Entry 8D9W (electron microscopy, 9.30 A resolution (very low resolution: no residue pairs are listed; an interface is given only as per-side residue counts)); this record covers chains Y and M of the 20 polymer chains in the assembly.

# Chain Y
Molecule: HLA class I histocompatibility antigen, A alpha chain
Organism: Homo sapiens
Reference sequence: P04439 (HLAA_HUMAN); residues 339-370 here correspond to UniProt positions 334-365 (UniProt number = residue number - 5)
Amino-acid sequence (44 residues; row label = number of the first residue in the row):
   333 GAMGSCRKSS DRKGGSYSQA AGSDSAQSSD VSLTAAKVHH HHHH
Disordered / not traced: 333-342, 361-376
Construct notes: expression tag (333-338, 371-376); engineered mutation S350 (Thr345 in P04439), G354 (Ser349 in P04439), S360 (Gly355 in P04439), A368 (Cys363 in P04439)
Curated features (UniProtKB/Swiss-Prot):
  - modified residue: S348 (Phosphoserine), Y349 (Phosphotyrosine), S355 (Phosphoserine), S357 (Phosphoserine), S361 (Phosphoserine), S364 (Phosphoserine)

# Chain M
Molecule: AP-1 complex subunit mu-1
Organism: Mus musculus
Reference sequence: P35585 (AP1M1_MOUSE); residues 1-423 here = UniProt positions 1-423
Amino-acid sequence (423 residues; each row starts with the number of its first residue):
     1 MSASAVYVLD LKGKVLICRN YRGDVDMSEV EHFMPILMEK EEEGMLSPIL AHGGVRFMWI
    61 KHNNLYLVAT SKKNACVSLV FSFLYKVVQV FSEYFKELEE ESIRDNFVII YELLDELMDF
   121 GYPQTTDSKI LQEYITQEGH KLETGAPRPP ATVTNAVSWR SEGIKYRKNE VFLDVIEAVN
   181 LLVSANGNVL RSEIVGSIKM RVFLSGMPEL RLGLNDKVLF DNTGRGKSKS VELEDVKFHQ
   241 CVRLSRFEND RTISFIPPDG EFELMSYRLN THVKPLIWIE SVIEKHSHSR IEYMVKAKSQ
   301 FKRRSTANNV EIHIPVPNDA DSPKFKTTVG SVKWVPENSE IVWSVKSFPG GKEYLMRAHF
   361 GLPSVEAEDK EGKPPISVKF EIPYFTTSGI QVRYLKIIEK SGYQALPWVR YITQNGDYQL
   421 RTQ
Disordered / not traced: 1, 9-16, 26-54, 139-145, 281-299, 315-349, 353-375
Curated features (UniProtKB/Swiss-Prot):
  - modified residue: S2 (N-acetylserine), T152 (Phosphothreonine), T154 (Phosphothreonine), T223 (Phosphothreonine)

# Chain Y / chain M interface
At this resolution (9 A) residue pairs are not listed: 10 residues of chain Y and 13 of chain M lie at the interface.

# In short
10 residues of chain Y face 13 of chain M across their interface.
Chain Y is HLA class I histocompatibility antigen, A alpha chain (Homo sapiens) and chain M is AP-1 complex
subunit mu-1 (Mus musculus); the structure, beta-Arf1 homodimeric interface within AP-1, Arf1, Nef, MHC-I
lattice on narrow tubes, was determined by electron microscopy together with 7UX3, 8D4C, 8D4D, 8D4E, 8D4F,
8D4G and 5 further entries from the same study.
